PDB entry 2F3Y | X-ray diffraction, 1.45 A resolution | chains A and B

Chain A:
Protein: Calmodulin
From: Homo sapiens
Reference sequence: P62158 (CALM_HUMAN); residue numbers follow UniProt; this construct covers 1-148
Amino-acid sequence (148 residues; row label = number of the first residue in the row):
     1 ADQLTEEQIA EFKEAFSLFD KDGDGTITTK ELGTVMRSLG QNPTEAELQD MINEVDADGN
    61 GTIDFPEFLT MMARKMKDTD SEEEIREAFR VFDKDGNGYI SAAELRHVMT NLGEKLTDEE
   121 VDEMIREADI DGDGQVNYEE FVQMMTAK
Disordered / not traced: 1-2
Metal / ion sites: Ca2+ site 1: Asp20, Asp22, Asp24, Thr26, Glu31; Mg2+: Glu45, Asp131; Ca2+ site 2: Asp56, Asp58, Asn60, Thr62, Glu67; Ca2+ site 3: Asp93, Asp95, Asn97, Tyr99, Glu104; Ca2+ site 4: Asp129, Asp131, Asp133, Gln135, Glu140
From the paper describing this entry:
  - contacts within the chain: Ser38-Asn111 (hydrogen bond), Ser38-His107 (water-mediated contact), Leu39-Lys94 (hydrogen bond), Leu39-Leu112 (hydrophobic contact), Gln41-Arg90 (water-mediated contact), Lys75-Glu84 (salt bridge), Asp78-Ser81 (backbone contact), Leu18-Leu112 (hydrophobic contact)

Chain B:
Protein: Voltage-dependent L-type calcium channel alpha-1C subunit
Reference sequence: Q13933 (CAC1C_HUMAN); residue numbers follow UniProt; this construct covers 1665-1685
Amino-acid sequence (21 residues; row label = number of the first residue in the row):
  1665 KFYATFLIQE YFRKFKKRKE Q
Disordered / not traced: 1683-1685
From the paper describing this entry:
  - contacts within the chain: Gln1673-Arg1677 (hydrogen bond), Glu1674-Arg1677 (salt bridge)

How chain A and chain B interact:
Pairs across the interface - 45 pairs, chain A then chain B:
  Gln8(A) with Phe1670(B)
  Glu11(A) with Phe1670(B); Glu1674(B); Arg1677(B), salt bridge
  Phe12(A) with Phe1670(B), hydrophobic
  Glu14(A) with Gln1673(B); Arg1677(B), salt bridge
  Ala15(A) with Gln1673(B)
  Leu18(A) with Thr1669(B)
  Phe19(A) with Phe1666(B), hydrophobic; Thr1669(B)
  Leu32(A) with Phe1666(B), hydrophobic
  Met36(A) with Lys1665(B)
  Leu39(A) with Thr1669(B)
  Gln41(A) with Lys1665(B)
  Met51(A) with Lys1665(B)
  Ile63(A) with Phe1666(B), hydrophobic
  Phe68(A) with Phe1666(B), hydrophobic
  Met71(A) with Phe1666(B), hydrophobic
  Met72(A) with Phe1666(B); Tyr1667(B); Phe1670(B), hydrophobic
  Lys75(A) with Tyr1667(B)
  Met76(A) with Tyr1667(B); Phe1670(B), hydrophobic
  Glu84(A) with Tyr1667(B); Ala1668(B); Leu1671(B)
  Glu87(A) with Lys1665(B), salt bridge
  Ala88(A) with Ala1668(B)
  Val91(A) with Lys1665(B)
  Phe92(A) with Ile1672(B), hydrophobic
  Met109(A) with Ile1672(B), hydrophobic; Phe1676(B), hydrophobic
  Leu112(A) with Ile1672(B), hydrophobic
  Glu114(A) with Phe1676(B)
  Leu116(A) with Phe1676(B), hydrophobic
  Glu120(A) with Phe1679(B)
  Met124(A) with Tyr1675(B); Phe1676(B), hydrophobic; Phe1679(B), hydrophobic
  Met144(A) with Tyr1675(B)
  Met145(A) with Tyr1675(B), hydrophobic
  Ala147(A) with Lys1678(B), hydrogen bond (backbone-side chain)
  Lys148(A) with Lys1678(B)
Also at the interface, not in a pair above, chain A (39 interface residues in all): Ile27, Val55, Ile85, Arg90, Val108, Glu123
From the paper, about this interface:
  - specific contacts: Val91(A)-Ile1672(B), Phe92(A)-Ile1672(B), Met109(A)-Ile1672(B), Leu112(A)-Ile1672(B), Glu1674(B)-Glu11(A) (hydrogen bond)
  - interface residues, chain A: Met71(A), Met72(A), Met76(A)
  - interface residues, chain B: Phe1666(B), Tyr1667(B), Phe1670(B), Leu1671(B), Gln1673(B), Tyr1675(B), Phe1676(B), Arg1677(B), Phe1679(B)

In short:
39 residues of chain A face 15 of chain B across their interface, with 1 hydrogen bond and 3 salt bridges.
Polar contacts include Glu11(A)-Arg1677(B), Glu14(A)-Arg1677(B) and Glu87(A)-Lys1665(B). The paper describes
contacts between Val91(A) and Ile1672(B), Phe92(A) and Ile1672(B) and Met109(A) and Ile1672(B) among others; a
hydrogen bond between Glu1674(B) and Glu11(A). The paper reports interface residues Met71(A), Met72(A) and
Phe1666(B) among others; contacts within the chain involving Ser38(A), Asn111(A) and Gln1673(B) among others.
Here chain A is Calmodulin (Homo sapiens) and chain B is Voltage-dependent L-type calcium channel alpha-1C
subunit. Entry 2F3Y (Calmodulin/IQ domain complex) was determined by X-ray diffraction (same publication as
2F3Z).
